8C0I - chains AAA and BBB of the 4 polymer chains in the assembly; structure by X-ray diffraction, 1.90 A resolution.

== Chain AAA ==
Name: Isoaspartyl peptidase subunit alpha
Source organism: Escherichia coli
UniProtKB: P37595 (IAAA_ECOLI); numbering as in UniProt (aligned over 2-178)
Amino-acid sequence (178 residues; numbered 1 to 178; the number before each row is that of its first residue):
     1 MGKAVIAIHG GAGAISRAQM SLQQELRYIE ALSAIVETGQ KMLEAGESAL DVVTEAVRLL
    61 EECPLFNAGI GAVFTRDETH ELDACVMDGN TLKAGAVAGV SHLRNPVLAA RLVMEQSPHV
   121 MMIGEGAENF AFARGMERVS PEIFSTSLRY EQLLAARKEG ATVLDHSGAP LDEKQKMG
Not modelled in the structure: 1, 158-178
Differences from the reference sequence: initiating methionine (1)
UniProt features mapped onto this chain:
  - site: G178 (Cleavage)
Ion coordination: Mg2+ site 1: E47, D51; Na+: L60, E61, C63, F66, A68, I70; Mg2+ site 2: A72, F144, T146

== Chain BBB ==
Name: Isoaspartyl peptidase subunit beta
Source organism: Escherichia coli
UniProtKB: P37595 (IAAA_ECOLI); residue numbers follow UniProt; this construct covers 179-321
Amino-acid sequence (143 residues; each row starts with the number of its first residue):
   179 TVGAVALDLD GNLAAATSTG GLTNKLPGRV GDSPLVGAGC YANNASVAVS CTGTGEVFIR
   239 ALAAYDIAAL MDYGGLSLAE ACERVVMEKL PALGGSGGLI AIDHEGNVAL PFNTEGMYRA
   299 WGYAGDTPTT GIYREKGDTV ATQ
Not modelled in the structure: 314-321
Differences from the reference sequence: engineered mutation L200 (Met in P37595)
UniProt features mapped onto this chain:
  - active site: T179 (Nucleophile)
  - binding site (substrate): R207 to D210, T230 to G233
  - mutagenesis: T179 (T179A: Catalytically inactive)
Reported in the primary citation:
  - mutagenesis - M200L: decreased stability
  - mutagenesis - M200L: unchanged catalytic activity on L-Asn
  - contacts within the chain: L200-R207
  - catalytic residues: T197, T230 (citing earlier work)

== Chain AAA / chain BBB interface ==
Pairs across the interface - 181 pairs, chain AAA then chain BBB:
  G2(AAA) - L185(BBB)
  G2(AAA) - D186(BBB)
  G2(AAA) - H282(BBB)
  K3(AAA) - L185(BBB)
  K3(AAA) - Y301(BBB)
  K3(AAA) - A302(BBB)
  A4(AAA) - L185(BBB)
  A4(AAA) - D186(BBB)
  A4(AAA) - L187(BBB)  hydrophobic
  A4(AAA) - Y301(BBB)
  A4(AAA) - A302(BBB)  hydrogen bond (backbone-backbone)
  V5(AAA) - A184(BBB)
  V5(AAA) - L185(BBB)  hydrogen bond (backbone-backbone)
  V5(AAA) - I280(BBB)
  V5(AAA) - G300(BBB)
  V5(AAA) - Y301(BBB)  hydrophobic
  I6(AAA) - V183(BBB)
  I6(AAA) - I280(BBB)  hydrophobic
  I6(AAA) - W299(BBB)
  I6(AAA) - G300(BBB)  hydrogen bond (backbone-backbone)
  A7(AAA) - A182(BBB)
  A7(AAA) - V183(BBB)  hydrogen bond (backbone-backbone)
  A7(AAA) - I278(BBB)
  A7(AAA) - I280(BBB)
  A7(AAA) - V286(BBB)  hydrophobic
  A7(AAA) - A298(BBB)
  A7(AAA) - W299(BBB)  hydrophobic
  I8(AAA) - G181(BBB)
  I8(AAA) - I278(BBB)  hydrophobic
  I8(AAA) - R297(BBB)
  I8(AAA) - A298(BBB)  hydrogen bond (backbone-backbone)
  H9(AAA) - T179(BBB)
  H9(AAA) - V180(BBB)
  H9(AAA) - G181(BBB)  hydrogen bond (backbone-backbone)
  H9(AAA) - S228(BBB)  hydrogen bond
  H9(AAA) - C229(BBB)  hydrogen bond (side chain-backbone)
  H9(AAA) - T230(BBB)
  H9(AAA) - I278(BBB)
  H9(AAA) - Y296(BBB)
  G10(AAA) - T179(BBB)
  G10(AAA) - Y296(BBB)  hydrogen bond (backbone-backbone)
  G11(AAA) - T179(BBB)  hydrogen bond (backbone-backbone)
  G11(AAA) - T230(BBB)
  G11(AAA) - M295(BBB)
  G11(AAA) - Y296(BBB)  hydrogen bond (backbone-backbone)
  A12(AAA) - T230(BBB)  hydrogen bond (backbone-side chain)
  A12(AAA) - G275(BBB)
  A12(AAA) - G276(BBB)
  A12(AAA) - T292(BBB)
  A12(AAA) - G294(BBB)
  A12(AAA) - M295(BBB)  hydrophobic
  G13(AAA) - T292(BBB)
  G13(AAA) - E293(BBB)  hydrogen bond (backbone-backbone)
  G13(AAA) - G294(BBB)  hydrogen bond (backbone-backbone)
  A14(AAA) - E293(BBB)
  I15(AAA) - E293(BBB)
  I15(AAA) - G294(BBB)
  I15(AAA) - M295(BBB)
  I15(AAA) - Y296(BBB)
  I15(AAA) - I310(BBB)  hydrophobic
  I15(AAA) - Y311(BBB)
  S16(AAA) - E293(BBB)
  S16(AAA) - Y311(BBB)
  R17(AAA) - Y311(BBB)
  M20(AAA) - Y296(BBB)
  M20(AAA) - Y311(BBB)
  E25(AAA) - I310(BBB)
  E25(AAA) - Y311(BBB)  hydrogen bond
  Y28(AAA) - Y296(BBB)  hydrophobic
  I29(AAA) - T308(BBB)
  I29(AAA) - I310(BBB)  hydrophobic
  L32(AAA) - R297(BBB)
  L32(AAA) - G309(BBB)
  S33(AAA) - T308(BBB)
  V36(AAA) - A298(BBB)  hydrophobic
  V36(AAA) - W299(BBB)
  V36(AAA) - G300(BBB)
  V36(AAA) - P306(BBB)  hydrophobic
  E37(AAA) - P306(BBB)
  Q40(AAA) - G300(BBB)
  Q40(AAA) - Y301(BBB)  hydrogen bond (side chain-backbone)
  Q40(AAA) - D304(BBB)  hydrogen bond (side chain-backbone)
  Q40(AAA) - P306(BBB)
  L43(AAA) - L185(BBB)
  L43(AAA) - D186(BBB)
  L43(AAA) - L187(BBB)
  E44(AAA) - L187(BBB)
  E44(AAA) - A302(BBB)
  E44(AAA) - G303(BBB)  hydrogen bond (side chain-backbone)
  G46(AAA) - L187(BBB)
  E47(AAA) - D186(BBB)
  S48(AAA) - D186(BBB)
  A49(AAA) - A184(BBB)
  A49(AAA) - D186(BBB)  hydrogen bond (backbone-side chain)
  A49(AAA) - N190(BBB)
  A49(AAA) - A192(BBB)
  L50(AAA) - A192(BBB)
  V52(AAA) - A184(BBB)  hydrophobic
  V53(AAA) - A182(BBB)
  V53(AAA) - V183(BBB)
  V53(AAA) - A184(BBB)  hydrophobic
  V53(AAA) - A192(BBB)
  V53(AAA) - A193(BBB)
  V53(AAA) - A194(BBB)
  A56(AAA) - A182(BBB)  hydrophobic
  V57(AAA) - G181(BBB)
  V57(AAA) - A182(BBB)  hydrophobic
  V57(AAA) - A194(BBB)  hydrophobic
  V57(AAA) - S196(BBB)
  L60(AAA) - V180(BBB)  hydrophobic
  L60(AAA) - G181(BBB)
  E61(AAA) - S196(BBB)  hydrogen bond
  F66(AAA) - V180(BBB)  hydrophobic
  N67(AAA) - T179(BBB)  hydrogen bond (backbone-backbone)
  N67(AAA) - T197(BBB)
  N67(AAA) - G198(BBB)  hydrogen bond (backbone-backbone)
  N67(AAA) - G199(BBB)  hydrogen bond (side chain-backbone)
  A68(AAA) - V180(BBB)  hydrophobic
  A68(AAA) - S196(BBB)
  A68(AAA) - T197(BBB)
  A68(AAA) - G198(BBB)
  A72(AAA) - G198(BBB)
  V73(AAA) - G198(BBB)
  V73(AAA) - G199(BBB)
  V73(AAA) - L200(BBB)
  V73(AAA) - T201(BBB)
  F74(AAA) - L200(BBB)
  F74(AAA) - T201(BBB)
  F74(AAA) - N202(BBB)  hydrogen bond (backbone-backbone)
  F74(AAA) - K203(BBB)
  T75(AAA) - N202(BBB)
  T75(AAA) - K203(BBB)
  R76(AAA) - N202(BBB)  hydrogen bond (side chain-backbone)
  R76(AAA) - K203(BBB)  hydrogen bond (backbone-backbone)
  R76(AAA) - L204(BBB)
  D77(AAA) - P205(BBB)
  E81(AAA) - G198(BBB)
  E81(AAA) - K203(BBB)  salt bridge
  E81(AAA) - P205(BBB)
  E81(AAA) - G206(BBB)  hydrogen bond (side chain-backbone)
  L82(AAA) - T197(BBB)
  L82(AAA) - G198(BBB)
  D83(AAA) - S196(BBB)  hydrogen bond (backbone-side chain)
  D83(AAA) - T197(BBB)  hydrogen bond (backbone-backbone)
  D83(AAA) - P212(BBB)
  A84(AAA) - T195(BBB)
  A84(AAA) - S196(BBB)
  A84(AAA) - P212(BBB)
  C85(AAA) - A194(BBB)
  C85(AAA) - T195(BBB)  hydrogen bond (backbone-backbone)
  C85(AAA) - S211(BBB)
  C85(AAA) - P212(BBB)
  C85(AAA) - V214(BBB)  hydrophobic
  C85(AAA) - C218(BBB)  hydrophobic
  V86(AAA) - A193(BBB)
  M87(AAA) - A192(BBB)
  M87(AAA) - A193(BBB)  hydrogen bond (backbone-backbone)
  M87(AAA) - V214(BBB)  hydrophobic
  M87(AAA) - C218(BBB)
  M87(AAA) - Y219(BBB)  hydrophobic
  M87(AAA) - A220(BBB)
  D88(AAA) - L191(BBB)
  G89(AAA) - L191(BBB)  hydrogen bond (backbone-backbone)
  G89(AAA) - A220(BBB)
  G89(AAA) - N221(BBB)
  G89(AAA) - N222(BBB)  hydrogen bond (backbone-backbone)
  N90(AAA) - N190(BBB)
  N90(AAA) - N222(BBB)  hydrogen bond (backbone-side chain)
  L92(AAA) - A220(BBB)
  L92(AAA) - N221(BBB)
  A94(AAA) - V214(BBB)  hydrophobic
  A96(AAA) - P212(BBB)
  V97(AAA) - P212(BBB)
  A98(AAA) - P212(BBB)  hydrophobic
  P106(AAA) - S196(BBB)
  V107(AAA) - A194(BBB)  hydrophobic
  M121(AAA) - L213(BBB)  hydrophobic
  Q152(AAA) - T201(BBB)  hydrogen bond
  L153(AAA) - T201(BBB)
  L153(AAA) - N202(BBB)
  R157(AAA) - N202(BBB)  hydrogen bond
Also at the interface, not in a pair above, chain AAA (70 interface residues in all): V120, A156
Also at the interface, not in a pair above, chain BBB (68 interface residues in all): R207, V208, E283, G284, L288, T305

== Summary ==
70 residues of chain AAA and 68 residues of chain BBB are in contact, with 36 hydrogen bonds and 1 salt
bridge. Among the polar pairs are E81(AAA)-K203(BBB), H9(AAA)-S228(BBB) and H9(AAA)-C229(BBB). The paper
reports catalytic residues T197(BBB) and T230(BBB); M200L of chain BBB reduces stability.
Chain AAA is Isoaspartyl peptidase subunit alpha and chain BBB is Isoaspartyl peptidase subunit beta, both
from Escherichia coli; the structure, Structure of E. coli Class 2 L-asparaginase EcAIII, mutant M200L
(acyl-enzyme intermediate), was determined by X-ray diffraction together with 8BI3, 8BKF, 8BP9, 8BQO and 8C23
from the same study.
